3DVO - chains F and B of the 4 polymer chains in the assembly; structure by X-ray diffraction, 1.89 A resolution.

# Chain F
Molecule: 18-nt DNA strand
Sequence (18 nucleotides; row label = number of the first residue in the row):
     1 GAGTCCACCG GTGGACTC
Ion coordination: Ca2+: DC8 (shared with 2 residues of chain A)

# Chain B
Molecule: SgraIR restriction enzyme
Source organism: Streptomyces griseus
Notes: EC 3.1.21.4; engineered mutation(s): N63D
Reference sequence: Q9F6L0 (Q9F6L0_STRGR); residues 2-339 here = UniProt positions 2-339
Sequence (338 residues; row label = number of the first residue in the row):
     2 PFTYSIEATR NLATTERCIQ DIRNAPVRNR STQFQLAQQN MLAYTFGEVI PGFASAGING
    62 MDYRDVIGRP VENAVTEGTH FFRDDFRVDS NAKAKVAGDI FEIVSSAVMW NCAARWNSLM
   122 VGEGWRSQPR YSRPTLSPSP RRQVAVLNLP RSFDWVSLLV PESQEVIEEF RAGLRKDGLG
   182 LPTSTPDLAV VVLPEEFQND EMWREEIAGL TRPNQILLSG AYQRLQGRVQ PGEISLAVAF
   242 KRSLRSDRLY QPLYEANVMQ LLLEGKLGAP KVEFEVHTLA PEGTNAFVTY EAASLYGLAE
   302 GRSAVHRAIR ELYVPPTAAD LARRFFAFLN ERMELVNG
Not modelled in the structure: 303-304
Sequence notes: cloning artifact (63)
Ion coordination: Ca2+ site 1: Glu103, Asn149, Leu150; Ca2+ site 2: Asp188, Phe241 (shared with 1 residue of chain E)

# How chain F and chain B interact
Residue-residue contacts (31; chain F residue first):
  DC6(F) with Ser247(B), sugar contact; Asn286(B), phosphate contact
  DA7(F) with Arg246(B), base contact; Ser247(B), hydrogen bond to the phosphate; Asp248(B), sugar contact
  DC8(F) with Arg246(B), base contact; Asp248(B), base contact
  DC9(F) with Asp248(B), hydrogen bond to the base
  DG10(F) with Asn92(B), hydrogen bond to the base
  DG11(F) with Asp90(B), phosphate contact; Asn92(B), hydrogen bond to the sugar; Lys96(B), base contact
  DT12(F) with Arg31(B), base contact; Thr33(B), hydrogen bond to the phosphate; Asp90(B), phosphate contact; Ala93(B), phosphate contact; Lys96(B), base contact
  DG13(F) with Arg31(B), hydrogen bond to the base; Thr33(B), phosphate contact; Gln36(B), hydrogen bond to the phosphate; Leu37(B), hydrogen bond to the phosphate; Gln39(B), hydrogen bond to the phosphate; Lys96(B), hydrogen bond to the sugar; Val97(B), sugar contact; Arg152(B), base contact
  DG14(F) with Arg31(B), base contact; Ala38(B), phosphate contact; Gln39(B), hydrogen bond to the phosphate; Gln40(B), hydrogen bond to the phosphate
  DA15(F) with Gln40(B), hydrogen bond to the phosphate; Arg213(B), salt bridge to the phosphate
Interface residues without a listed pair, chain B (21 interface residues in all): Ser32, Phe35, Arg249

# Summary
Chain F and chain B form an interface of 10 and 21 residues respectively, with 13 hydrogen bonds and 1 salt
bridge. Polar pairs include DC9(F)-Asp248(B), DG10(F)-Asn92(B) and DG13(F)-Arg31(B). Asp188(B) and Phe241(B)
coordinate Ca2+ site 2. Glu103(B), Asn149(B) and Leu150(B) coordinate Ca2+ site 1.
Here chain F is an 18-nt DNA strand and chain B is SgraIR restriction enzyme (Streptomyces griseus). Entry
3DVO (SgrAI with cognate DNA and calcium bound) was determined by X-ray diffraction, deposited together with
3DPG and 3DW9.
